Entry 8G57 (electron microscopy, 3.07 A resolution); this record covers chains H and I of the 11 polymer chains in the assembly.

# Chain H
Molecule: Histone H2B type 1-J
From: Homo sapiens
UniProtKB: P06899 (H2B1J_HUMAN); residues -2 to 122 here correspond to UniProt positions 2-126 (UniProt number = residue number + 4)
Amino-acid sequence (125 residues; row label = number of the first residue in the row; numbers below 1 keep their minus sign (Pro-2 is residue -2)):
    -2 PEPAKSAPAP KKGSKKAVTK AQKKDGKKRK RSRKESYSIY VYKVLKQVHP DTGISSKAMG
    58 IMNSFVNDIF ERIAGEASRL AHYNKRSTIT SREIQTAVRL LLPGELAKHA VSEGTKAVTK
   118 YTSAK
Unresolved in the structure: -2 to 27
Swiss-Prot annotation at these positions:
  - modified residue: Pro-2 (N-acetylproline), Glu-1 (ADP-ribosyl glutamic acid), Lys2 (N6-(2-hydroxyisobutyryl)lysine), Ser3 (ADP-ribosylserine), Lys8 (N6-(beta-hydroxybutyryl)lysine), Lys9 (N6-(2-hydroxyisobutyryl)lysine), Ser11 (Phosphoserine), Lys12 (N6-acetyllysine), Lys13 (N6-(beta-hydroxybutyryl)lysine), Lys17 (N6-(2-hydroxyisobutyryl)lysine), Lys20 (N6-(2-hydroxyisobutyryl)lysine), Lys21 (N6-(2-hydroxyisobutyryl)lysine), Lys31 (N6-(2-hydroxyisobutyryl)lysine), Glu32 (PolyADP-ribosyl glutamic acid), Ser33 (Phosphoserine), Lys40 (N6-(2-hydroxyisobutyryl)lysine), Lys43 (N6-(2-hydroxyisobutyryl)lysine), Lys54 (N6,N6-dimethyllysine), Arg76 (Dimethylated arginine), Lys82 (N6,N6,N6-trimethyllysine) and 6 more in UniProt
  - glycosylation: Ser109 (O-linked (GlcNAc) serine)
  - cross-link (Glycyl lysine isopeptide (Lys-Gly)): Lys2 (interchain with G-Cter in SUMO2), Lys17 (interchain with G-Cter in SUMO2), Lys31 (interchain with G-Cter in ubiquitin), Lys117 (interchain with G-Cter in ubiquitin)

# Chain I
Molecule: DNA strand 1
Sequence (150 nucleotides; each row starts with the number of its first residue):
    22 TGCACAGGAT GTATATATCT GACACGTGCC TGGAGACTAG GGAGTAATCC CCTTGGCGGT
    82 TAAAACGCGG GGGACAGCGC GTACGTGCGT TTAAGCGGTG CTAGAGCTGT CTACGACCAA
   142 TTGAGCGGCC TCGGCACCGG GATTCTCGAT

# How chain H and chain I interact
Contacting residue pairs (14; chain H residue first):
  Ser29(H) - DC128(I)  phosphate contact
  Arg30(H) - DC50(I)  base contact
  Arg30(H) - DC51(I)  hydrogen bond to the sugar
  Tyr39(H) - DA45(I)  sugar contact
  Tyr39(H) - DC46(I)  phosphate contact
  Ile51(H) - DA45(I)  phosphate contact
  Ser52(H) - DC44(I)  phosphate contact
  Ser53(H) - DC44(I)  hydrogen bond to the phosphate
  Arg83(H) - DA64(I)  phosphate contact
  Arg83(H) - DG65(I)  salt bridge to the phosphate
  Ser84(H) - DG63(I)  phosphate contact
  Ser84(H) - DA64(I)  hydrogen bond to the phosphate
  Thr85(H) - DG63(I)  phosphate contact
  Thr85(H) - DA64(I)  hydrogen bond to the phosphate
Also at the interface, not in a pair above, chain H (11 interface residues in all): Gly50, Lys82
Also at the interface, not in a pair above, chain I (10 interface residues in all): DT52

# Summary
11 residues of chain H and 10 residues of chain I are in contact; the contacts include 4 hydrogen bonds and 1
salt bridge. Polar contacts include Arg30(H)-DC51(I), Ser53(H)-DC44(I) and Ser84(H)-DA64(I).
Here chain H is Histone H2B type 1-J (Homo sapiens) and chain I is DNA strand 1. Entry 8G57 (Structure of
nucleosome-bound Sirtuin 6 deacetylase) was determined by electron microscopy.
